PDB entry 1XQF | X-ray diffraction, 1.80 A resolution | chain A

Chain A:
Protein: Probable ammonium transporter
Organism: Escherichia coli
UniProtKB: P69681 (AMTB_ECOLI); residues 1-406 here correspond to UniProt positions 23-428 (UniProt number = residue number + 22)
Amino-acid sequence (418 residues; each row starts with the number of its first residue):
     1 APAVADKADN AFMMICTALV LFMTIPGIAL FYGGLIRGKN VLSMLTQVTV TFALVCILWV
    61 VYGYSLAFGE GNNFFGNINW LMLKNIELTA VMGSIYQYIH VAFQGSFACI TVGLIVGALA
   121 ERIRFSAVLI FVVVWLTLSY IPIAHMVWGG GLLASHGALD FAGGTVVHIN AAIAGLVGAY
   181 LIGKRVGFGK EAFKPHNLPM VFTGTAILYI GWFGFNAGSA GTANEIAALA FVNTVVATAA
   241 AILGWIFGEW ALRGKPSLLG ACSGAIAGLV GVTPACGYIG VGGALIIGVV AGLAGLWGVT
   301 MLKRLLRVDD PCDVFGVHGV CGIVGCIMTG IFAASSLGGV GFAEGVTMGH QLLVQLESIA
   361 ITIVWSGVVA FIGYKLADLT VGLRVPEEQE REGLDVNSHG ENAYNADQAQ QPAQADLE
Not modelled in the structure: 1-2, 182-194, 302-310, 387-418
Sequence notes: cloning artifact (407-418)
Swiss-Prot annotation at these positions:
  - binding site (NH4(+)): S219
  - site: D160 (Important for the deprotonation of the ammonium cation), H168 (Twin-His motif. Important for optimum substrate conductance), F215 (Important for optimum substrate conductance), H318 (Twin-His motif. Important for optimum substrate conductance)
Reported in the primary citation:
  - contacts within the chain: H168-H318 (hydrogen bond), F107-F215 (pi stacking)
  - conformationally variable residues (loop rearrangement, order/disorder transition): D310, P311 to F315

Overview:
From UniProt: NH4+-binding residue S219. From the paper: conformational variability at D310 and P311; contacts
within the chain involving H168, H318 and F215 among others.
Chain A is Probable ammonium transporter (Escherichia coli); the structure, The mechanism of ammonia transport
based on the crystal structure of AmtB of E. coli, was determined by X-ray diffraction (same publication as
1XQE).
